Entry 5YQ8 (X-ray diffraction, 2.25 A resolution); this record covers chains A and B.

Chain A (and B):
Molecule: DNA-damage inducible protein DDI1-like protein
Source organism: Leishmania major
Notes: chain B of this document is another copy of the same molecule, construct and numbering; everything in this record applies to it too
Reference sequence: E9AC52 (E9AC52_LEIMA); residues 184-313 here correspond to UniProt positions 37-166 (UniProt number = residue number - 147)
Sequence (130 residues; row label = number of the first residue in the row):
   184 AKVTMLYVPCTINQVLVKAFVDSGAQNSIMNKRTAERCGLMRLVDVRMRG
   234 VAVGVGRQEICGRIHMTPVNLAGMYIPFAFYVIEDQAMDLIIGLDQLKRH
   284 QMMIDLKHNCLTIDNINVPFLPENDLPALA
Reported in the primary citation:
  - catalytic residues: D205
  - conformationally variable residues (order/disorder transition): M231 to R246

How chain A and chain B interact:
Pairs across the interface (48):
  K185(A) with Q209(B)
  V186(A) with Q209(B), hydrogen bond (backbone-side chain); L277(B), hydrophobic
  T187(A) with L277(B); K281(B), hydrogen bond (backbone-side chain)
  M188(A) with Q209(B); L277(B), hydrophobic
  L189(A) with L277(B), hydrophobic; K281(B)
  F203(A) with G207(B)
  V204(A) with S206(B), hydrogen bond (backbone-side chain)
  D205(A) with D205(B); S206(B); G207(B)
  S206(A) with L189(B); V204(B), hydrogen bond (side chain-backbone); D205(B); S206(B), hydrogen bond (side chain-backbone)
  G207(A) with F203(B); D205(B), hydrogen bond (backbone-side chain)
  Q209(A) with K185(B); V186(B); M188(B)
  N210(A) with K185(B), hydrogen bond
  V236(A) with K185(B)
  Y264(A) with K185(B)
  L277(A) with T187(B); M188(B), hydrophobic; L189(B), hydrophobic
  L280(A) with L289(B), hydrophobic
  K281(A) with T187(B), hydrogen bond (side chain-backbone); L289(B)
  Q284(A) with K290(B)
  M285(A) with L289(B), hydrogen bond (backbone-backbone); K290(B)
  M286(A) with M286(B), hydrophobic; I287(B); D288(B); K290(B); H291(B)
  I287(A) with M285(B); M286(B); I287(B), hydrogen bond (backbone-backbone)
  L289(A) with L280(B); K281(B); Q284(B); M285(B), hydrogen bond (backbone-backbone)
  K290(A) with Q284(B)
Also at the interface, not in a pair above, chain A (27 interface residues in all): A208, D278, D288, N292
Also at the interface, not in a pair above, chain B (24 interface residues in all): D278, N292

Summary:
27 residues of chain A face 24 of chain B across their interface; the contacts include 11 hydrogen bonds.
Polar contacts include V186(A)-Q209(B), T187(A)-K281(B) and V204(A)-S206(B). From the paper: the catalytic
residue D205(A); conformational variability at M231(A).
Chain A and chain B are both DNA-damage inducible protein DDI1-like protein (Leishmania major); the structure,
Crystal structure of retroviral protease-like domain of Ddi1 from Leishmania major, was determined by X-ray
diffraction together with 5YS4 from the same study.
